3IZ0 - chains C and F of the 6 polymer chains in the assembly; structure by electron microscopy, 8.60 A resolution (very low resolution: no residue pairs are listed; an interface is given only as per-side residue counts).

[Chain C]
Name: NDC80-SPC25 chimera protein, Chain B from PDB 2VE7 (Ndc80 bonsai)
From: Homo sapiens
Reference sequence: chimeric construct of Q05DQ6, Q9HBM1: residues 80-286 from Q05DQ6 (Q05DQ6_HUMAN) positions 80-286 (same numbers); residues 287-393 from Q9HBM1 positions 118-224 (UniProt number = residue number - 169)
Sequence (315 residues; numbered 79 to 393; the number before each row is that of its first residue):
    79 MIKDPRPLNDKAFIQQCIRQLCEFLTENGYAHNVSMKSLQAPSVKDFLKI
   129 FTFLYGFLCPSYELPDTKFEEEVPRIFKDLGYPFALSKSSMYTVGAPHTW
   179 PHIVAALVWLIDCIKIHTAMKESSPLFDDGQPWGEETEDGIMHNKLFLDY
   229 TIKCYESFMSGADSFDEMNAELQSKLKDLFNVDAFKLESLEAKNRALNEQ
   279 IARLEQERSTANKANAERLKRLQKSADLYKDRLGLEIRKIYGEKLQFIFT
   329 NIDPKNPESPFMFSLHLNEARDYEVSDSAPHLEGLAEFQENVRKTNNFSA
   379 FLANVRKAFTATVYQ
Disordered / not traced: 203-210, 269-393
Construct notes: expression tag (79); conflict Gln393 (Asn224 in Q9HBM1)

[Chain F]
Name: NUF2-SPC24 chimera protein, Chain D from PDB 2VE7  (Ndc80 bonsai)
From: Homo sapiens
Reference sequence: chimeric construct of B1AQT4, C9JGC4: residues 1-169 from B1AQT4 (B1AQT4_HUMAN) positions 1-169 (same numbers); residues 170-245 from C9JGC4 positions 122-197 (UniProt number = residue number - 48)
Sequence (250 residues; each row starts with the number of its first residue; numbers below 1 keep their minus sign (Gly-4 is residue -4)):
    -4 GPLGSMETLSFPRYNVAEIVIHIRNKILTGADGKNLTKNDLYPNPKPEVL
    46 HMIYMRALQIVYGIRLEHFYMMPVNSGVMYPHLMEGFLPFSNLVTHLDSF
    96 LPICRVNDFETADILCPKAKRTSRFLSGIINFIHFREACRETYMEFLWQY
   146 KSSADKMQQLNAAHQEALMKLERLEKEVDEDTTVTIPSAVYVAQLYHQVS
   196 KIEWEYECEPGMVKGIHHGPSVAQPIHLDSTQLSRKFISDYLWSLVDTEW
Disordered / not traced: -4 to 3, 157-245
Construct notes: expression tag (-4 to 0); engineered mutation Gly72 (Glu in B1AQT4); conflict Glu200 (Asp152 in C9JGC4)

[How chain C and chain F interact]
At this resolution (9 A) residue pairs are not listed: 4 residues of chain C and 6 of chain F lie at the interface.

[Summary]
Chain C and chain F form an interface of 4 and 6 residues respectively.
Here chain C is NDC80-SPC25 chimera protein, Chain B from PDB 2VE7 (Ndc80 bonsai) and chain F is NUF2-SPC24
chimera protein, Chain D from PDB 2VE7  (Ndc80 bonsai), both from Homo sapiens. Entry 3IZ0 (Human Ndc80 Bonsai
Decorated Microtubule) was determined by electron microscopy.
